2VQF - chains A and T of the 23 polymer chains in the assembly; structure by X-ray diffraction, 2.90 A resolution.

Chain A:
Molecule: 16S RRNA
Organism: Thermus thermophilus
Sequence (1522 nucleotides; numbered 0 to 1544 plus 19 insertion-coded residues; 42 numbers in that range are skipped by the numbering (no residue carries them; nothing is unmodelled there); the number before each row is that of its first residue; a row labelled like 190A-190L holds insertion residues (190A, then the next letters in order); numbering starts at 0):
     0 UUUGUUGGAG AGUUUGAUCC UGGCUCAGGG UGAACGCUGG CGGCGUGCCU AAGACAUGCA
    60 AGUCGUGCGG G
    73 CCGCGGGGUU UU
    88 ACUCCG
    95 UGGUC
   101 AGCGGCGGAC GGGUGAGUAA CGCGUGGGU
  129A G
   130 ACCUACCCGG AAGAGGGGGA CAACCCGGGG AAACUCGGGC UAAUCCCCCA UGUGGACCCG
   190 C
190A-190L CCCUUGGGGUGU
   191 GUCCAAAGGG CUUU
   216 GCCCGCUUCC GGAUGGGCCC GCGUCCCAUC AGCUAGUUGG UGGGGUAAUG GCCCACCAAG
   276 GCGACGACGG GUAGCCGGUC UGAGAGGAUG GCCGGCCACA GGGGCACUGA GACACGGGCC
   336 CCACUCCUAC GGGAGGCAGC AGUUAGGAAU CUUCCGCAAU GGGCGCAAGC CUGACGGAGC
   396 GACGCCGCUU GGAGGAAGAA GCCCUUCGGG GUGUAAACUC CUGAA
   442 CCCGGGACGA AACCCCCGAC GA
   474 GGGGACUGAC GGUACCGGG
   494 GUAAUAGCGC CGGCCAACUC CGUGCCAGCA GCCGCGGUAA UACGGAGGGC GCGAGCGUUA
   554 CCCGGAUUCA CUGGGCGUAA AGGGCGUGUA GGCGGCCUGG GGCGUCCCAU GUGAAAGACC
   614 ACGGCUCAAC CGUGGGGGAG CGUGGGAUAC GCUCAGGCUA GACGGUGGGA GAGGGUGGUG
   674 GAAUUCCCGG AGUAGCGGUG AAAUGCGCAG AUACCGGGAG GAACGCCGAU GGCGAAGGCA
   734 GCCACCUGGU CCACCCGUGA CGCUGAGGCG CGAAAGCGUG GGGAGCAAAC CGGAUUAGAU
   794 ACCCGGGUAG UCCACGCCCU AAACGAUGCG CGCUAGGUCU CUGGGUCU
   848 CCUGGGGGCC GAAGCUAACG CGUUAAGCGC GCCGCCUGGG GAGUACGGCC GCAAGGCUGA
   908 AACUCAAAGG AAUUGACGGG GGCCCGCACA AGCGGUGGAG CAUGUGGUUU AAUUCGAAGC
   968 AACGCGAAGA ACCUUACCAG GCCUUGACAU GCUAGG
 1003A G
  1004 AACCCGGGUG AAAGCCUGGG GUGCCCC
1030A-1030D GCGA
  1031 GGGGAGCCCU AGCACAGGUG CUGCAUGGCC GUCGUCAGCU CGUGCCGUGA GGUGUUGGGU
  1091 UAAGUCCCGC AACGAGCGCA ACCCCCGCCG UUAGUUGCCA GCGGUUCGGC CGGGCACUCU
  1151 AACGGGACUG CCCGCGAAA
  1171 GCGGGAGGAA GGAGGGGACG ACGUCUGGUC AGCAUGGCCC UUACGGCCUG GGCGACACAC
  1231 GUGCUACAAU GCCCACUACA AAGCGAUGCC ACCCGGCAAC GGGGAGCUAA UCGCAAAAAG
  1291 GUGGGCCCAG UUCGGAUUGG GGUCUGCAAC CCGACCCCAU GAAGCCGGAA UCGCUAGUAA
  1351 UCGCGGAUCA G
 1361A C
  1362 CAUGCCGCGG UGAAUACGUU CCCGGGCCUU GUACACACCG CCCGUCACGC CAUGGGAGCG
  1422 GGCUCUACCC GAAGUCGCCG GG
  1446 AGCCUACGGG
  1459 CAGGCGCCGA GGGUAGGGCC CGUGACUGGG GCGAAGUCGU AACAAGGUAG CUGUACCGGA
  1519 AGGUGCGGCU GGAUCACCUC CUUUCU
Not modelled in the structure: 0-4, 1535-1538
Metal / ion sites: K+ site 1 near G9 (its only coordinating residue here); Mg2+ site 1: U12, G22; K+ site 2 near U14 (its only coordinating residue here); Mg2+ site 2: C18, C19; Mg2+ site 3 near G21 (its only coordinating residue here); Mg2+ site 4 near C48 (its only coordinating residue here); Mg2+ site 5: C48, G115; Mg2+ site 6 near A53 (its only coordinating residue here); Mg2+ site 7: C58, U387; K+ site 3: G66, C381; Mg2+ site 8 near C106 (its only coordinating residue here); Mg2+ site 9: A109, G331; 122 more Mg2+ sites not listed; 57 more K+ sites not listed
Residues lining bound ligands: paromomycin (PAR): G1405, U1406, C1407, A1408, C1409, G1489, C1490, G1491, A1492, A1493, G1494, U1495, C1496

Chain T:
Protein: 30S ribosomal protein S20
Organism: Thermus thermophilus
UniProtKB: P62661 (RS20_THET2); numbering as in UniProt (aligned over 1-106)
Amino-acid sequence (106 residues; each row starts with the number of its first residue):
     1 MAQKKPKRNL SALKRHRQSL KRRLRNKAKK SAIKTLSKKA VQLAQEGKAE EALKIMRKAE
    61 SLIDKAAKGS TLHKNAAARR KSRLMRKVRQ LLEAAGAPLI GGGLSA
Not modelled in the structure: 1-7

Interface between chain A and chain T:
Residue-residue contacts - 97 pairs, chain A then chain T:
  G61(A) with Leu10(T), phosphate contact
  G102(A) with Arg17(T), salt bridge to the phosphate
  C103(A) with Lys14(T), phosphate contact; Arg17(T), salt bridge to the phosphate; Lys21(T), phosphate contact
  G104(A) with Lys14(T), hydrogen bond to the base; Gln18(T), hydrogen bond to the phosphate; Lys21(T), salt bridge to the phosphate
  G105(A) with Arg22(T), salt bridge to the phosphate
  C106(A) with Arg15(T), base contact
  G107(A) with Arg15(T), hydrogen bond to the base
  G108(A) with Arg15(T), base contact
  C132(A) with Lys74(T), hydrogen bond to the phosphate; Asn75(T), hydrogen bond to the phosphate
  U133(A) with Lys74(T), salt bridge to the phosphate
  C175(A) with Arg25(T), sugar contact
  C176(A) with Lys29(T), salt bridge to the phosphate
  C177(A) with Lys65(T), salt bridge to the phosphate
  C178(A) with Lys65(T), salt bridge to the phosphate
  A185(A) with Glu60(T), base contact; Ala78(T), phosphate contact; Lys81(T), hydrogen bond to the base
  C186(A) with Ala78(T), sugar contact; Lys81(T), hydrogen bond to the sugar; Ser82(T), hydrogen bond to the phosphate; Met85(T), hydrogen bond to the sugar
  C187(A) with Ser82(T), hydrogen bond to the phosphate; Met85(T), sugar contact; Arg86(T), salt bridge to the phosphate; Arg89(T), hydrogen bond to the sugar; Leu104(T), base contact; Ser105(T), hydrogen bond to the base
  C188(A) with Arg86(T), salt bridge to the phosphate; Arg89(T), hydrogen bond to the sugar; Ser105(T), hydrogen bond to the base
  U190L(A) with Ser105(T), hydrogen bond to the base; Ala106(T), hydrogen bond to the base
  G191(A) with Met85(T), base contact; Gly101(T), hydrogen bond to the sugar; Gly102(T), hydrogen bond to the sugar; Gly103(T), hydrogen bond to the base; Leu104(T), sugar contact; Ser105(T), base contact
  U192(A) with Arg57(T), sugar contact; Glu60(T), hydrogen bond to the sugar; Gly102(T), sugar contact; Gly103(T), sugar contact
  C193(A) with Arg57(T), salt bridge to the phosphate; Glu60(T), sugar contact; Ser61(T), hydrogen bond to the phosphate; Asp64(T), hydrogen bond to the sugar
  C194(A) with Ser61(T), hydrogen bond to the phosphate; Asp64(T), sugar contact; Lys65(T), phosphate contact; Lys68(T), phosphate contact
  A195(A) with Lys65(T), phosphate contact; Lys68(T), salt bridge to the phosphate
  A196(A) with Lys68(T), salt bridge to the phosphate
  G259(A) with Arg83(T), salt bridge to the phosphate; Lys87(T), salt bridge to the phosphate
  G260(A) with Arg83(T), salt bridge to the phosphate
  U261(A) with Arg79(T), salt bridge to the phosphate; Arg80(T), salt bridge to the phosphate; Arg83(T), hydrogen bond to the base
  A262(A) with Lys74(T), sugar contact; Asn75(T), phosphate contact; Ala76(T), phosphate contact; Arg79(T), salt bridge to the phosphate
  A263(A) with Arg79(T), salt bridge to the phosphate
  C322(A) with Ser19(T), sugar contact; Arg23(T), sugar contact
  U323(A) with Ser19(T), sugar contact; Arg22(T), phosphate contact; Arg23(T), phosphate contact; Asn26(T), hydrogen bond to the phosphate
  G324(A) with Arg22(T), salt bridge to the phosphate; Asn26(T), hydrogen bond to the phosphate; Ser70(T), phosphate contact
  A325(A) with Ser70(T), hydrogen bond to the phosphate
  G332(A) with Leu10(T), phosphate contact; His16(T), sugar contact
  G333(A) with His16(T), hydrogen bond to the sugar
  U1436(A) with Arg23(T), salt bridge to the phosphate
  G1438(A) with Lys34(T), salt bridge to the phosphate
  C1439(A) with Lys38(T), salt bridge to the phosphate
  G1453(A) with Leu36(T), sugar contact; Lys39(T), hydrogen bond to the phosphate; Lys58(T), sugar contact
  G1454(A) with Lys39(T), salt bridge to the phosphate
  G1455(A) with Ala28(T), phosphate contact; Ser31(T), phosphate contact; Ala32(T), phosphate contact; Thr35(T), hydrogen bond to the phosphate
  C1459(A) with Lys27(T), salt bridge to the phosphate; Ala28(T), phosphate contact; Ser31(T), hydrogen bond to the phosphate
  A1460(A) with Lys27(T), salt bridge to the phosphate
Interface residues without a listed pair, chain A (52 interface residues in all): A60, C131, C174, G184, U223, G258, A349, C1437
Interface residues without a listed pair, chain T (51 interface residues in all): Arg8, Leu24

Summary:
52 residues of chain A and 51 residues of chain T are in contact, with 31 hydrogen bonds and 27 salt bridges.
Polar pairs include G104(A)-Lys14(T), G107(A)-Arg15(T) and A185(A)-Lys81(T). Chain A binds paromomycin. U12(A)
and G22(A) coordinate Mg2+ site 1.
Here chain A is 16S RRNA and chain T is 30S ribosomal protein S20, both from Thermus thermophilus. Entry 2VQF
(Modified uridines with C5-methylene substituents at the first position of the tRNA anticodon stabilize U-G
wobble ...) was determined by X-ray diffraction, deposited together with 2VQE.
